1CQ1 - chains A and B; structure by X-ray diffraction, 1.90 A resolution.

== Chain A (and B) ==
Name: Soluble quinoprotein glucose dehydrogenase
From: Acinetobacter calcoaceticus
Notes: EC 1.1.99.17; chain B of this document is another copy of the same molecule, construct and numbering; everything in this record applies to it too
Reference sequence: P13650 (DHGB_ACICA); residues 1-454 here correspond to UniProt positions 25-478 (UniProt number = residue number + 24)
Amino-acid sequence (454 residues; numbered 1 to 454; the number before each row is that of its first residue):
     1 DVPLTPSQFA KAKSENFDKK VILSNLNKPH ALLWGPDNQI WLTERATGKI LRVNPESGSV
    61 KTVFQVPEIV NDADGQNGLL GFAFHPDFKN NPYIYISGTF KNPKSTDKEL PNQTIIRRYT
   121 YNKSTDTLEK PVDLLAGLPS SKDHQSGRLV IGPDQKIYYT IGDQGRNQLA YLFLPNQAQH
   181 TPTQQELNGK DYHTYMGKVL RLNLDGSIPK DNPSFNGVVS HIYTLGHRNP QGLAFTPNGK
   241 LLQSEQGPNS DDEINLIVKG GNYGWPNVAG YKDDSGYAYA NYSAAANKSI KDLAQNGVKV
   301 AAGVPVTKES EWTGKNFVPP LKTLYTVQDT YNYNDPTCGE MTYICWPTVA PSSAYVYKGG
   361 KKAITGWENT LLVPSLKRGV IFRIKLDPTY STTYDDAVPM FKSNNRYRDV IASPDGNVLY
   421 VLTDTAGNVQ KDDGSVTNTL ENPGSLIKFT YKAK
Disordered / not traced: 105-110, 451-454 (chain B: 105-110, 453-454)
UniProt features mapped onto this chain:
  - region (PQQ): Arg228, Asn229, Arg406 to Arg408
  - active site: His144 (Proton acceptor)
  - binding site (D-glucose): Gln76, Asp143, Gln168, Arg228
  - binding site (Ca(2+)): Gly247, Pro248, Glu253, Tyr263, Ala269, Tyr271, Asp273, Glu309
  - binding site (pyrroloquinoline quinone): Tyr343, Thr348, Lys377
Disulfides: Cys338-Cys345
Bound ions: Ca2+ site 1: Gly247, Pro248 (together with pyrroloquinoline quinone); Ca2+ site 2: Glu253, Tyr263; Ca2+ site 3: Ala269, Tyr271, Asp273, Glu309
Residues lining bound ligands:
  - beta-D-glucopyranose (BGC): Gln76, Asp143, His144, Gln168, Leu169, Arg228, Tyr343, Trp346
  - pyrroloquinoline quinone (PQQ): Gln76, His144, Arg228, Asn229, Gln231, Gln246, Gly247, Pro248, Tyr343, Trp346, Thr348, Ala350, Leu376, Lys377, Arg406, Arg408
From the paper describing this entry:
  - Ca2+ coordination: Gly247, Pro248
  - binding site for beta-D-glucopyranose: Gln76, Asp143, His144, Gln168, Leu169, Arg228, Tyr343
  - catalytic residues: His144
  - binding site for pyrroloquinoline quinone: Arg228, Asn229, Lys377, Arg406, Arg408

== Chain A / chain B interface ==
Pairs across the interface (40; chain A residue first):
  Asp1(A) with Lys272(B)
  Val2(A) with Lys272(B); Asp273(B); Asp274(B)
  Tyr271(A) with Tyr271(B), hydrophobic
  Lys272(A) with Asp1(B); Val2(B); Asp396(B), salt bridge
  Asp273(A) with Val2(B)
  Asp274(A) with Val2(B); Gln328(B), hydrogen bond (backbone-side chain)
  Ser275(A) with Gln328(B)
  Gly314(A) with Asp395(B)
  Lys315(A) with Asp395(B)
  Asn316(A) with Tyr394(B); Asp395(B), hydrogen bond (backbone-side chain)
  Phe317(A) with Thr393(B); Tyr394(B); Asp395(B), hydrogen bond (backbone-side chain)
  Val318(A) with Thr392(B); Tyr394(B), hydrophobic
  Pro319(A) with Thr392(B); Thr393(B)
  Gln328(A) with Asp274(B), hydrogen bond (side chain-backbone); Ser275(B); Gln328(B); Asp329(B), hydrogen bond (side chain-backbone)
  Asp329(A) with Gln328(B), hydrogen bond (backbone-side chain)
  Thr392(A) with Val318(B); Pro319(B)
  Thr393(A) with Phe317(B); Pro319(B)
  Tyr394(A) with Asn316(B); Phe317(B); Val318(B), hydrophobic
  Asp395(A) with Gly314(B); Lys315(B); Asn316(B), hydrogen bond (side chain-backbone); Phe317(B), hydrogen bond (side chain-backbone)
  Asp396(A) with Lys272(B), salt bridge
Also at the interface, not in a pair above, chain A (24 interface residues in all): Val258, Lys259, Ser310, Thr330
Also at the interface, not in a pair above, chain B (25 interface residues in all): Val258, Lys259, Ser310, Thr330, Asp387

== In short ==
Chain A and chain B form an interface of 24 and 25 residues respectively; the contacts include 8 hydrogen
bonds and 2 salt bridges. Polar contacts include Lys272(A)-Asp396(B), Asp274(A)-Gln328(B) and
Asn316(A)-Asp395(B). From the paper: the catalytic residue His144(A); a binding site for beta-D-glucopyranose
at Gln76(A), Asp143(A) and His144(A) among others.
Both chains are Soluble quinoprotein glucose dehydrogenase (Acinetobacter calcoaceticus). Entry 1CQ1 (Soluble
Quinoprotein Glucose Dehydrogenase from Acinetobacter Calcoaceticus in Complex with PQQH2 and Glucose) was
determined by X-ray diffraction (same publication as 1C9U).
